Entry 6ZYX (electron microscopy, 4.30 A resolution (low resolution: residue-level contacts below are approximate; hydrogen-bond / salt-bridge calls are withheld)); this record covers chains K and e of the 10 polymer chains in the assembly.

Chain K:
Protein: Dynein light chain
Organism: Tetrahymena thermophila CU428
UniProt: Q22R86 (Q22R86_TETTS); residue numbers follow UniProt; this construct covers 1-111
Amino-acid sequence (111 residues; row label = number of the first residue in the row):
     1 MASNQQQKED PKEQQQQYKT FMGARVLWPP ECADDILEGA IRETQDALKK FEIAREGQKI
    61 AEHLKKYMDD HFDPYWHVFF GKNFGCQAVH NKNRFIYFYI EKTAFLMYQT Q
Disordered / not traced: 1-16

Chain e:
Protein: Flagellar outer dynein arm intermediate protein, putative
Organism: Tetrahymena thermophila CU428
UniProt: Q23FU1 (Q23FU1_TETTS); residue numbers follow UniProt; this construct covers 1-670
Amino-acid sequence (670 residues; row label = number of the first residue in the row):
     1 MAEYFTYSKK RKEFNNPINF QDTETRYGGI QNQVVNINQY VQRNPNFIDL DNIAELSEHS
    61 VNTERVKTGD RGMSHKEGGW PGNVDPNEAQ ETGRFKKRIE KDTSFPQAVK DLKEGVEKCI
   121 YQNNQIDLLE EYFEGETSEH VVENLSSKTL MLFKDEKEIC KRSVSEISWH PEGPTKVAVS
   181 YAIMRFQQMP EKMPTQAYVW DLLNPNSPEI KLMSPSAVTN ISYNQKIPDQ IGGGCYNGLL
   241 AVWDGRKGEN PIMISPVENS HYEPVTHFHW LMSKTGSECV TTSTDGKVMW WDTRKFEAGP
   301 VEKLNIIEGL GENEEIIGGT ALEYNVEAGP SKFLIGTESG SILTANKKLK KPVEITTRYG
   361 LDQGRHLGPV YSINRSNQNP KYFLSVGDWS CKIWVEDLKT PIIRTKYHGS YLSDGCWSPT
   421 RSGAFFLVRR DGWMDVWDYY YRQNEIAFSH KVSDSPLTCI KINQTGGAYH NSGKLCAIGD
   481 QDGTVTILEL CDSLYTMQPK EKDIINEMFE REYRKEKNLE TIKKQQELAK RQVQKDMGSQ
   541 KEKWEKKKLE MIETAEASFH ENLAKNPVNE EEFNELDSPS EKRKKTNQNQ GREQEEQSRE
   601 EQEASGNFNQ QQQQQQEEEQ QQEGEQQHHQ NQEHQNGQGH ENGQEEGEEN GEEGNQQENE
   661 GQEENEQQQE
Disordered / not traced: 1-17, 67-670

Interface between chain K and chain e:
Pairs across the interface - 29 pairs, chain K then chain e:
  E31(K) with H59(e)
  K82(K) with T63(e)
  F84(K) with T63(e)
  G85(K) with V61(e)
  C86(K) with S60(e); V61(e)
  Q87(K) with E58(e); H59(e)
  A88(K) with S57(e); H59(e)
  V89(K) with S57(e); E58(e)
  H90(K) with E55(e); L56(e); S57(e); H59(e)
  N91(K) with A54(e); E55(e)
  K92(K) with E55(e)
  F95(K) with H59(e); V61(e)
  Y97(K) with V61(e); N62(e)
  Y99(K) with N62(e); T63(e)
  A104(K) with T63(e)
  L106(K) with V61(e)
  Q111(K) with A54(e); L56(e)
Also at the interface, not in a pair above, chain K (18 interface residues in all): N83
Also at the interface, not in a pair above, chain e (11 interface residues in all): E64

In short:
Chain K and chain e form an interface of 18 and 11 residues respectively.
Chain K is Dynein light chain and chain e is Flagellar outer dynein arm intermediate protein, putative, both
from Tetrahymena thermophila CU428; the structure, Outer Dynein Arm-Shulin complex - Shulin region from
Tetrahymena thermophila, was determined by electron microscopy together with 6ZYY and 6ZYW from the same
study.
